Entry 4WE5 (X-ray diffraction, 2.10 A resolution); this record covers chains A and B.

# Chain A
Name: Hemagglutinin HA1 chain
Organism: Influenza A virus
UniProt: Q1PUD9 (HEMA_I73A5); residues 2-329 here correspond to UniProt positions 18-345 (UniProt number = residue number + 16)
Sequence (328 residues; numbered 2 to 329; the number before each row is that of its first residue):
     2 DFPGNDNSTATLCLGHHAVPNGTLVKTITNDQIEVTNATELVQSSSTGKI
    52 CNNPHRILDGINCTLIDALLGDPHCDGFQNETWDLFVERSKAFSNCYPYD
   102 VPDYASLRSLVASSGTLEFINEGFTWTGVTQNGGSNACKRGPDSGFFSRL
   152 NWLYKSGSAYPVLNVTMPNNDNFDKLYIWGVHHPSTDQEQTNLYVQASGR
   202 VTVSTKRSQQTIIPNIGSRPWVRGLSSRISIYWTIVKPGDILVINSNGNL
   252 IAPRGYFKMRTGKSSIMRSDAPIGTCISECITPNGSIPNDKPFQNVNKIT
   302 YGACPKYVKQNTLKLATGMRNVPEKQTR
Not modelled in the structure: 2-3, 325-329
Swiss-Prot annotation at these positions:
  - site: Arg-329 (Cleavage)
  - glycosylation (N-linked (GlcNAc...) asparagine): Asn-8, Asn-22, Asn-38, Asn-63, Asn-81, Asn-165, Asn-285
Disulfide bonds: Cys-52/Cys-277, Cys-64/Cys-76, Cys-97/Cys-139, Cys-281/Cys-305
Covalently attached groups: N-acetylglucosamine (NAG) linked to Asn-38, Asn-63, Asn-81, Asn-285
Reported in the primary citation:
  - post-translational modification sites: Asn-38, Asn-63, Asn-81, Asn-165, Asn-285

# Chain B
Name: Hemagglutinin HA2 chain
Organism: Influenza A virus
UniProt: Q1PUD9 (HEMA_I73A5); residues 1-174 here correspond to UniProt positions 346-519 (UniProt number = residue number + 345)
Sequence (181 residues; each row starts with the number of its first residue):
     1 GIFGAIAGFIENGWEGMIDGWYGFRHQNSEGTGQAADLKSTQAAIDQING
    51 KLNRVIEKTNEKFHQIEKEFSEVEGRIQDLEKYVEDTKIDLWSYNAELLV
   101 ALENQHTIDLTDSEMNKLFEKTRRQLRENAEDMGNGCFKIYHKCDNACIG
   151 SIRNGTYDHDVYRDEALNNRFQIKSGRLVPR
Not modelled in the structure: 173-181
Sequence notes: expression tag (175-181)
Swiss-Prot annotation at these positions:
  - glycosylation: Asn-154 (N-linked (GlcNAc...) asparagine)
Disulfide bonds: Cys-144/Cys-148

# How chain A and chain B interact
Pairs across the interface (139; chain A residue first):
  Asn-6(A) / Gln-27(B)  hydrogen bond
  Asn-8(A) / Ser-29(B)
  Asn-8(A) / Lys-143(B)
  Ser-9(A) / Tyr-141(B)
  Ser-9(A) / His-142(B)  hydrogen bond (backbone-backbone)
  Ser-9(A) / Lys-143(B)  hydrogen bond (backbone-backbone)
  Ser-9(A) / Asn-169(B)
  Thr-10(A) / Ile-140(B)
  Thr-10(A) / His-142(B)
  Ala-11(A) / Gln-27(B)
  Ala-11(A) / Asn-28(B)
  Ala-11(A) / Phe-138(B)
  Ala-11(A) / Lys-139(B)
  Ala-11(A) / Ile-140(B)  hydrogen bond (backbone-backbone)
  Ala-11(A) / His-142(B)
  Thr-12(A) / Arg-25(B)
  Thr-12(A) / His-26(B)
  Thr-12(A) / Gln-27(B)  hydrogen bond (backbone-backbone)
  Thr-12(A) / Met-133(B)
  Thr-12(A) / Phe-138(B)
  Leu-13(A) / Phe-24(B)  hydrophobic
  Leu-13(A) / Arg-25(B)
  Leu-13(A) / Thr-122(B)
  Leu-13(A) / Cys-137(B)
  Leu-13(A) / Phe-138(B)  hydrogen bond (backbone-backbone)
  Leu-13(A) / Ile-140(B)  hydrophobic
  Leu-13(A) / Ile-152(B)  hydrophobic
  Cys-14(A) / Ile-6(B)  hydrophobic
  Cys-14(A) / Ala-7(B)
  Cys-14(A) / Gly-8(B)
  Cys-14(A) / Trp-14(B)
  Cys-14(A) / Gly-23(B)
  Cys-14(A) / Phe-24(B)
  Cys-14(A) / Arg-25(B)  hydrogen bond (backbone-backbone)
  Cys-14(A) / Gly-136(B)
  Cys-14(A) / Cys-137(B)  disulfide
  Leu-15(A) / Gly-8(B)
  Leu-15(A) / Phe-9(B)  hydrogen bond (backbone-backbone)
  Leu-15(A) / Trp-14(B)
  Leu-15(A) / Gly-23(B)
  Leu-15(A) / Leu-118(B)
  Leu-15(A) / Phe-119(B)
  Leu-15(A) / Thr-122(B)
  Leu-15(A) / Gly-136(B)  hydrogen bond (backbone-backbone)
  Leu-15(A) / Phe-138(B)  hydrophobic
  Gly-16(A) / Trp-14(B)
  Gly-16(A) / Met-17(B)
  Gly-16(A) / Tyr-22(B)
  Gly-16(A) / Gly-23(B)  hydrogen bond (backbone-backbone)
  Gly-16(A) / Met-115(B)
  His-17(A) / Phe-9(B)
  His-17(A) / Gly-13(B)
  His-17(A) / Trp-14(B)  hydrogen bond (backbone-backbone)
  His-17(A) / Met-17(B)
  His-17(A) / Trp-21(B)
  His-17(A) / Tyr-22(B)
  His-17(A) / Met-115(B)
  His-18(A) / Trp-14(B)
  His-18(A) / Met-17(B)
  His-18(A) / Gly-20(B)
  His-18(A) / Trp-21(B)  hydrogen bond (backbone-backbone)
  Ala-19(A) / Gly-13(B)
  Ala-19(A) / Trp-14(B)  hydrogen bond (backbone-backbone)
  Ala-19(A) / Glu-15(B)
  Pro-21(A) / Glu-15(B)
  Val-26(A) / Asn-104(B)
  Lys-27(A) / Glu-97(B)  salt bridge
  Lys-27(A) / Ala-101(B)
  Lys-27(A) / Asn-104(B)  hydrogen bond (backbone-side chain)
  Thr-28(A) / Ala-101(B)
  Thr-28(A) / Asn-104(B)
  Thr-28(A) / Gln-105(B)  hydrogen bond
  Thr-28(A) / Ile-108(B)
  Ile-29(A) / Ala-101(B)
  Ile-29(A) / Leu-102(B)  hydrophobic
  Ile-29(A) / Gln-105(B)
  Thr-30(A) / Gln-105(B)  hydrogen bond
  Ile-34(A) / Ile-108(B)  hydrophobic
  Leu-42(A) / Val-100(B)  hydrophobic
  Arg-109(A) / Glu-67(B)  salt bridge
  Ser-110(A) / His-64(B)  hydrogen bond
  Ser-114(A) / His-64(B)
  Lys-264(A) / Phe-63(B)
  Ser-265(A) / His-64(B)
  Ser-266(A) / His-64(B)  hydrogen bond
  Arg-269(A) / Glu-67(B)  salt bridge
  Asn-290(A) / Thr-59(B)
  Asp-291(A) / Ile-56(B)
  Pro-293(A) / Val-55(B)
  Pro-293(A) / Ile-56(B)
  Phe-294(A) / Ala-96(B)  hydrophobic
  Lys-299(A) / Lys-68(B)  hydrogen bond (backbone-side chain)
  Lys-299(A) / Glu-85(B)
  Lys-299(A) / Ile-89(B)
  Ile-300(A) / Lys-68(B)
  Ile-300(A) / Glu-69(B)
  Thr-301(A) / Gln-65(B)  hydrogen bond (backbone-side chain)
  Tyr-302(A) / Lys-62(B)
  Tyr-302(A) / Phe-63(B)
  Gly-303(A) / Asn-60(B)
  Gly-303(A) / Glu-61(B)
  Gly-303(A) / Lys-62(B)  hydrogen bond (backbone-backbone)
  Ala-304(A) / Thr-59(B)
  Ala-304(A) / Asn-60(B)
  Ala-304(A) / Glu-61(B)
  Cys-305(A) / Thr-59(B)
  Cys-305(A) / Asn-60(B)  hydrogen bond (backbone-backbone)
  Pro-306(A) / Thr-59(B)
  Lys-307(A) / Asn-60(B)  hydrogen bond
  Lys-307(A) / Trp-92(B)
  Tyr-308(A) / Ile-89(B)  hydrophobic
  Val-309(A) / Trp-92(B)
  Val-309(A) / Ser-93(B)
  Lys-310(A) / Ile-89(B)
  Lys-310(A) / Asp-90(B)  salt bridge
  Lys-310(A) / Ser-93(B)  hydrogen bond (backbone-side chain)
  Gln-311(A) / Ser-93(B)  hydrogen bond (side chain-backbone)
  Gln-311(A) / Glu-97(B)  hydrogen bond
  Leu-314(A) / Ala-96(B)  hydrophobic
  Leu-314(A) / Glu-97(B)
  Lys-315(A) / Val-100(B)
  Lys-315(A) / Asn-104(B)  hydrogen bond (backbone-side chain)
  Leu-316(A) / Leu-52(B)  hydrophobic
  Leu-316(A) / Glu-103(B)
  Leu-316(A) / Asn-104(B)
  Ala-317(A) / Asn-104(B)  hydrogen bond (backbone-side chain)
  Ala-317(A) / Thr-107(B)
  Thr-318(A) / Trp-21(B)
  Thr-318(A) / Ile-48(B)
  Thr-318(A) / Leu-52(B)
  Gly-319(A) / Thr-107(B)
  Met-320(A) / Trp-21(B)
  Met-320(A) / Tyr-22(B)
  Met-320(A) / Thr-111(B)
  Arg-321(A) / Ile-108(B)
  Arg-321(A) / Asp-112(B)  salt bridge
  Val-323(A) / Asn-12(B)
  Val-323(A) / Gly-13(B)  hydrogen bond (backbone-backbone)
  Pro-324(A) / Gly-13(B)
Also at the interface, not in a pair above, chain A (64 interface residues in all): Val-20, Val-36, Thr-40, His-56, Ala-113, Ile-267, Glu-280, Lys-292, Asn-298
Also at the interface, not in a pair above, chain B (70 interface residues in all): Glu-11, Leu-99, Cys-144, Ile-149, Glu-165
Disulfides between the chains: Cys-14(A)/Cys-137(B)

# Summary
Chain A and chain B form an interface of 64 and 70 residues respectively; the contacts include 1 disulfide
bond, 29 hydrogen bonds and 5 salt bridges. Among the polar pairs are Lys-27(A)/Glu-97(B),
Arg-109(A)/Glu-67(B) and Arg-269(A)/Glu-67(B). Covalently linked N-acetylglucosamine: at Asn-38(A), Asn-63(A),
Asn-81(A) and Asn-285(A). The paper reports modification sites Asn-38(A), Asn-63(A) and Asn-81(A) among
others.
Here chain A is Hemagglutinin HA1 chain and chain B is Hemagglutinin HA2 chain, both from Influenza A virus.
Entry 4WE5 (The crystal structure of hemagglutinin from A/Port Chalmers/1/1973 influenza virus) was determined
by X-ray diffraction together with 4WE4 from the same study.
